2P40 - chain A; structure by X-ray diffraction, 2.70 A resolution.

[Chain A]
Protein: type II methyltransferase
From: Dengue virus 2
Notes: EC 2.7.7.48
UniProtKB: Q9WLZ8 (Q9WLZ8_9FLAV); residues 4-296 here correspond to UniProt positions 2495-2787 (UniProt number = residue number + 2491)
Amino-acid sequence (305 residues; numbered -8 to 296; the number before each row is that of its first residue; numbers below 1 keep their minus sign (Met-8 is residue -8)):
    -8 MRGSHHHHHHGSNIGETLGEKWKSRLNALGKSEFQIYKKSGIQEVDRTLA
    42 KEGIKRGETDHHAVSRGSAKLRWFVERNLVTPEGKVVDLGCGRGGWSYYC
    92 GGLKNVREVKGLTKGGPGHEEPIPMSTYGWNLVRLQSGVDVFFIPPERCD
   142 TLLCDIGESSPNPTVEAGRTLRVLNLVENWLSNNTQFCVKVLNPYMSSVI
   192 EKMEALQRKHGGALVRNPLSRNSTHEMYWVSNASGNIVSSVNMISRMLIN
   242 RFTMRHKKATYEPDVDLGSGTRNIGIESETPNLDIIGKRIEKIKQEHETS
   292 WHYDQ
Not modelled in the structure: -8 to 6, 270-296
Sequence notes: expression tag (-8 to 3)
Residues lining bound ligands: mrna cap analog N7-methyl gpppg (GTG; 7-methyl-guanosine-5'-triphosphate-5'-guanosine): Lys14, Leu17, Asn18, Ala19, Leu20, Lys22, Phe25, Lys29, Ser150, Ser151, Pro152, Glu157, Ser214

[In short]
Bound to chain A: mrna cap analog N7-methyl gpppg.
Chain A is type II methyltransferase (Dengue virus 2); the structure, Crystal Structure of Dengue
Methyltransferase in Complex with 7MeGpppG, was determined by X-ray diffraction together with 2P3L, 2P3O, 2P3Q
and 2P41 from the same study.
